2BJD - chain A; structure by X-ray diffraction, 1.27 A resolution.

[Chain A]
Protein: Acylphosphatase
From: Sulfolobus solfataricus
Notes: EC 3.6.1.7
UniProt: Q97ZL0 (Q97ZL0_SULSO); residues 1-101 here = UniProt positions 1-101
Sequence (101 residues; each row starts with the number of its first residue):
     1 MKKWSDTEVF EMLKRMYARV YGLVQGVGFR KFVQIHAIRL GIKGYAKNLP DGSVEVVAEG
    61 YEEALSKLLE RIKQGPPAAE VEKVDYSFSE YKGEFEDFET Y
Unresolved in the structure: 1-11
Swiss-Prot annotation at these positions:
  - active site: Arg-30, Asn-48
Bound ions: Cd2+ site 1 near His-36 (its only coordinating residue here); Cd2+ site 2: Glu-63, Asp-97, Glu-99; Cd2+ site 3: Asp-85 (shared with 2 residues of chain B); Cd2+ site 4: Glu-90 (shared with 1 residue of chain B); Cd2+ site 5: Glu-94 (shared with 1 residue of chain B)

[Summary]
The Cd2+ site 2 is built by Glu-63, Asp-97 and Glu-99. Curated annotation (UniProt) lists active-site residues
Arg-30 and Asn-48.
Chain A is Acylphosphatase (Sulfolobus solfataricus); the structure, Sulfolobus Solfataricus Acylphosphatase.
Triclinic space group, was determined by X-ray diffraction (same publication as 2BJE).
